6JTQ - chains A and I of the 3 polymer chains in the assembly; structure by X-ray diffraction, 2.48 A resolution.

== Chain A ==
Molecule: TAL effector
Amino-acid sequence (499 residues; each row starts with the number of its first residue):
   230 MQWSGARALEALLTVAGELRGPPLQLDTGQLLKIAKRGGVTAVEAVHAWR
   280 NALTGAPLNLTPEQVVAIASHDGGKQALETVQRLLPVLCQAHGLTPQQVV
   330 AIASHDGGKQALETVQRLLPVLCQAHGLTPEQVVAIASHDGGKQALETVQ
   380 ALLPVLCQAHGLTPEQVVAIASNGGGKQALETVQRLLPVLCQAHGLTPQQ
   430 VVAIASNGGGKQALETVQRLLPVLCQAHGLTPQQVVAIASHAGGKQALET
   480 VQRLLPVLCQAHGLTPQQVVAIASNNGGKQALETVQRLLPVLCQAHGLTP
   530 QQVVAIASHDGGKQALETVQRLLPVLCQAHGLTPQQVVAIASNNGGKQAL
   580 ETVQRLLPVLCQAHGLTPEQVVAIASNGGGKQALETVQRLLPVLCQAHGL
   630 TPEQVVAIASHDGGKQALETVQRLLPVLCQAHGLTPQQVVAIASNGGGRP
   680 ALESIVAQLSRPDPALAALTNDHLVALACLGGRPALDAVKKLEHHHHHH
Unresolved in the structure: 727-728

== Chain I ==
Molecule: 17-nt DNA strand
Sequence (17 nucleotides; numbered -2 to 14; the number before each row is that of its first residue; numbers below 1 keep their minus sign (DT-2 is residue -2)):
    -2 TGTCCCTTCGCGTCTCT
Modified / non-standard residues: 5CM (5-methyl-2'-deoxy-cytidine-5'-monophosphate) at position 6

== Chain A / chain I interface ==
Contacting residue pairs (75; chain A residue first):
  Arg266(A) with DC2(I), base contact
  Val269(A) with DG-1(I), phosphate contact
  Thr270(A) with DG-1(I), phosphate contact; DT0(I), phosphate contact
  Asp301(A) with DT0(I), base contact; DC1(I), hydrogen bond to the base; DC2(I), base contact
  Gly302(A) with DT0(I), phosphate contact
  Gln305(A) with DT0(I), hydrogen bond to the phosphate; DC1(I), phosphate contact
  Asp335(A) with DC2(I), hydrogen bond to the base
  Gly336(A) with DC1(I), phosphate contact
  Lys338(A) with DC1(I), phosphate contact
  Gln339(A) with DC1(I), hydrogen bond to the phosphate; DC2(I), phosphate contact
  Asp369(A) with DC3(I), hydrogen bond to the base
  Gly370(A) with DC2(I), phosphate contact; DC3(I), phosphate contact
  Lys372(A) with DC2(I), phosphate contact
  Gln373(A) with DC2(I), hydrogen bond to the phosphate
  Gly403(A) with DT4(I), base contact
  Gly404(A) with DC3(I), phosphate contact; DT4(I), phosphate contact
  Lys406(A) with DC3(I), phosphate contact
  Gln407(A) with DC3(I), hydrogen bond to the phosphate; DT4(I), phosphate contact
  Gly437(A) with DT5(I), base contact
  Gly438(A) with DT4(I), sugar contact; DT5(I), phosphate contact
  Lys440(A) with DT4(I), phosphate contact
  Gln441(A) with DT4(I), hydrogen bond to the phosphate; DT5(I), phosphate contact
  Ala471(A) with 5CM_6(I), base contact
  Gly472(A) with 5CM_6(I), phosphate contact
  Lys474(A) with DT5(I), phosphate contact
  Gln475(A) with DT5(I), hydrogen bond to the phosphate; 5CM_6(I), phosphate contact
  Asn505(A) with 5CM_6(I), base contact; DG7(I), hydrogen bond to the base
  Gly506(A) with 5CM_6(I), phosphate contact; DG7(I), phosphate contact
  Lys508(A) with 5CM_6(I), phosphate contact
  Gln509(A) with 5CM_6(I), hydrogen bond to the phosphate; DG7(I), phosphate contact
  Asp539(A) with DC8(I), hydrogen bond to the base
  Gly540(A) with DG7(I), phosphate contact; DC8(I), phosphate contact
  Lys542(A) with DG7(I), phosphate contact
  Gln543(A) with DG7(I), hydrogen bond to the phosphate; DC8(I), phosphate contact
  Asn573(A) with DG9(I), hydrogen bond to the base; DT10(I), base contact
  Gly574(A) with DC8(I), phosphate contact
  Lys576(A) with DC8(I), phosphate contact
  Gln577(A) with DC8(I), hydrogen bond to the phosphate; DG9(I), phosphate contact
  Gly607(A) with DT10(I), base contact
  Gly608(A) with DT10(I), phosphate contact
  Lys610(A) with DG9(I), phosphate contact
  Gln611(A) with DG9(I), hydrogen bond to the phosphate; DT10(I), phosphate contact
  Asp641(A) with DC11(I), hydrogen bond to the base
  Gly642(A) with DT10(I), sugar contact; DC11(I), phosphate contact
  Lys644(A) with DT10(I), phosphate contact
  Gln645(A) with DT10(I), hydrogen bond to the phosphate
  Gly675(A) with DT12(I), base contact
  Gly676(A) with DT12(I), phosphate contact
  Arg678(A) with DC11(I), salt bridge to the phosphate
  Pro679(A) with DC11(I), phosphate contact
  Leu709(A) with DT14(I), base contact
  Arg712(A) with DC11(I), hydrogen bond to the phosphate; DT12(I), salt bridge to the phosphate
  Pro713(A) with DT12(I), phosphate contact; DC13(I), phosphate contact
Interface residues without a listed pair, chain A (57 interface residues in all): Gly268, Gly303, Lys304, Gly710

== In short ==
57 residues of chain A and 16 residues of chain I are in contact, with 19 hydrogen bonds and 2 salt bridges.
Polar pairs include Asp301(A)-DC1(I), Asp335(A)-DC2(I) and Asp369(A)-DC3(I).
Here chain A is TAL effector and chain I is a 17-nt DNA strand. Entry 6JTQ (RVD HA specifically contacts 5mC
through van der Waals interactions) was determined by X-ray diffraction.
